PDB entry 8WH8 | electron microscopy, 3.60 A resolution | chains C and J of the 11 polymer chains in the assembly

# Chain C
Name: Histone H2A.6
From: Arabidopsis thaliana
Reference sequence: Q9LD28 (H2A6_ARATH); residues 0-129 here correspond to UniProt positions 1-130 (UniProt number = residue number + 1)
Amino-acid sequence (130 residues; row label = number of the first residue in the row; numbering starts at 0):
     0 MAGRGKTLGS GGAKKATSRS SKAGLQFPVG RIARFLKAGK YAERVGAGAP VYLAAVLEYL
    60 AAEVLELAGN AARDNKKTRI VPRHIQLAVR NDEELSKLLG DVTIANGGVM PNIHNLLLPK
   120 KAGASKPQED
Disordered / not traced: 0-20, 109-129

# Chain J
Molecule: antisense strand (147-nt DNA)
Sequence (147 nucleotides; each row starts with the number of its first residue):
     1 ATCGGATGTA TATATCTGAC ACGTGCCTGG AGACTAGGGA GTAATCCCCT TGGGCGGTTA
    61 AACGCGGGGG ACAGCGCGTA CGTGCGTTTA AGCGGTGCTA GAGCTGTCTA CGACCAATTG
   121 AGCGGCCTCG GCACCGGGAT TCTCGAT
Disordered / not traced: 1-13, 139-147

# Interface between chain C and chain J
Pairs across the interface - 7 pairs, chain C then chain J:
  Gly29(C) with DG30(J), phosphate contact
  Arg30(C) with DG29(J), phosphate contact
  Arg33(C) with DT28(J), phosphate contact; DG29(J), salt bridge to the phosphate
  Arg43(C) with DG38(J), sugar contact
  Arg78(C) with DA19(J), hydrogen bond to the phosphate; DC20(J), salt bridge to the phosphate
Also at the interface, not in a pair above, chain C (6 interface residues in all): Lys21
Also at the interface, not in a pair above, chain J (8 interface residues in all): DA31, DG37

# In short
Chain C and chain J form an interface of 6 and 8 residues respectively; the contacts include 1 hydrogen bond
and 2 salt bridges. Polar contacts include Arg78(C)-DA19(J), Arg33(C)-DG29(J) and Arg78(C)-DC20(J).
Chain C is Histone H2A.6 (Arabidopsis thaliana) and chain J is antisense strand (147-nt DNA); the structure,
Structure of DDM1-nucleosome complex in ADP state, was determined by electron microscopy together with 8WH5,
8WH9, 8WHA and 8WHB from the same study.
